Entry 9G9B (electron microscopy, 3.07 A resolution); this record covers chains R and H of the 11 polymer chains in the assembly.

[Chain R]
Molecule: 45-nt RNA strand
Source organism: Enterococcus italicus DSM 15952
Sequence (45 nucleotides; row label = number of the first residue in the row; numbers below 1 keep their minus sign (A-7 is residue -7)):
    -7 ACGAGAACAU GCGCGACAUU CCGAAGAACG CUGAAGCGCU GGGGG
Not modelled in the structure: 28-37

[Chain H]
Name: CRISPR system Cms protein Csm5
Source organism: Enterococcus italicus DSM 15952
UniProtKB: E6LHV3 (CSM5_ENTI1); residue numbers follow UniProt; this construct covers 1-349
Amino-acid sequence (379 residues; numbered 1 to 379; the number before each row is that of its first residue):
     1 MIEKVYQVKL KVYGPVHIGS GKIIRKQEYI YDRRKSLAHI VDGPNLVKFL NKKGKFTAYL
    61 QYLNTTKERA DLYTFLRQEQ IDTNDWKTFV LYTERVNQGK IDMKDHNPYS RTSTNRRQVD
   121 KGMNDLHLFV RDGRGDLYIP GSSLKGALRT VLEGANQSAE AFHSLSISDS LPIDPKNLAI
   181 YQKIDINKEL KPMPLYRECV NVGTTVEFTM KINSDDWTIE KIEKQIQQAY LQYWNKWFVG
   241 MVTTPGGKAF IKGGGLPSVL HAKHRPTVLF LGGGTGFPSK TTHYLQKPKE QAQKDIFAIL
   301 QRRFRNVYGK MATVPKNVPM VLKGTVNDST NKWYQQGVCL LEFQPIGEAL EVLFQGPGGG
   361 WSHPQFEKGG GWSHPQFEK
Not modelled in the structure: 1-2, 101-120, 155-160, 261-265, 325, 346-379
Construct notes: expression tag (350-379)

[How chain R and chain H interact]
Residue-residue contacts - 30 pairs, chain R then chain H:
  C21(R) - His163(H)  phosphate contact
  G22(R) - Lys145(H)  phosphate contact
  G22(R) - Arg149(H)  phosphate contact
  G22(R) - Ala161(H)  sugar contact
  G22(R) - His163(H)  salt bridge to the phosphate
  C23(R) - Lys145(H)  salt bridge to the phosphate
  C23(R) - Arg149(H)  salt bridge to the phosphate
  C23(R) - Phe162(H)  phosphate contact
  U24(R) - Ser142(H)  sugar contact
  U24(R) - Ser143(H)  hydrogen bond to the phosphate
  U24(R) - Gly146(H)  sugar contact
  U24(R) - Arg149(H)  phosphate contact
  U24(R) - Thr150(H)  base contact
  U24(R) - Lys280(H)  base contact
  G25(R) - Gly19(H)  hydrogen bond to the sugar
  G25(R) - Gly21(H)  hydrogen bond to the base
  G25(R) - Ser142(H)  hydrogen bond to the phosphate
  G25(R) - Ser143(H)  hydrogen bond to the phosphate
  A26(R) - His17(H)  phosphate contact
  A26(R) - Ile18(H)  phosphate contact
  A26(R) - Gly19(H)  hydrogen bond to the phosphate
  A26(R) - Leu271(H)  phosphate contact
  A26(R) - Gly273(H)  phosphate contact
  A27(R) - Gly273(H)  phosphate contact
  A27(R) - Gly274(H)  hydrogen bond to the phosphate
  A27(R) - Thr275(H)  hydrogen bond to the phosphate
  A27(R) - Gly276(H)  hydrogen bond to the phosphate
  A27(R) - Phe277(H)  sugar contact
  A27(R) - Arg303(H)  hydrogen bond to the base
  A27(R) - Phe304(H)  sugar contact
Other interface residues (no listed pair), chain H (25 interface residues in all): Ser20, Pro140, Gly272

[Summary]
Chain R and chain H form an interface of 7 and 25 residues respectively, with 10 hydrogen bonds and 3 salt
bridges. Polar contacts include G25(R)-Gly21(H), A27(R)-Arg303(H) and G25(R)-Gly19(H).
Chain R is a 45-nt RNA strand and chain H is CRISPR system Cms protein Csm5, both from Enterococcus italicus
DSM 15952; the structure, CryoEM structure of Enterococcus italicus Csm-crRNA (4.3) complex, was determined by
electron microscopy together with 9G9A, 9G9C, 9G9D, 9G9E, 9G9F, 9G9G and 4 further entries from the same
study.
